Entry 8JR8 (electron microscopy, 3.48 A resolution); this record covers chains F and B of the 8 polymer chains in the assembly.

== Chain F ==
Molecule: 25-nt DNA strand
Sequence (25 nucleotides; each row starts with the number of its first residue):
     1 CAACTAATAGATTAGAGCCGTCAAT
Unresolved in the structure: 1-2, 23-25

== Chain B ==
Protein: TIR domain-containing protein
Organism: Maribacter polysiphoniae
UniProt: A0A316E683 (A0A316E683_9FLAO); residue numbers follow UniProt; this construct covers 1-452
Amino-acid sequence (452 residues; each row starts with the number of its first residue):
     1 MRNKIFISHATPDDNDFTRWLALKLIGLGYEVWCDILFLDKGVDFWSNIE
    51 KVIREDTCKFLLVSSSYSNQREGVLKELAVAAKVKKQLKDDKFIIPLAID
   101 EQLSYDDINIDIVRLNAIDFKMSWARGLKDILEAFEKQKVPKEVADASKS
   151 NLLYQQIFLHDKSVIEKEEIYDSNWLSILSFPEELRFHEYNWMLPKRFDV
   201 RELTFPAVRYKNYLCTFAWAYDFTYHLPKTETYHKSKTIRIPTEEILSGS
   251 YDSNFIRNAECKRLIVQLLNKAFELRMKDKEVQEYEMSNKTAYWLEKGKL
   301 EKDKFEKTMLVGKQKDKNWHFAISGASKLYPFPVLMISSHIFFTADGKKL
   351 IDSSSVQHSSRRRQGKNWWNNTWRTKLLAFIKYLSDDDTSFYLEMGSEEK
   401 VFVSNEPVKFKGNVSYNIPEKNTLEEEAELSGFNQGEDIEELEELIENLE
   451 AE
Unresolved in the structure: 1-166, 419-452

== How chain F and chain B interact ==
Contacting residue pairs - 17 pairs, chain F then chain B:
  DA9(F) - Arg201(B)  salt bridge to the phosphate
  DA9(F) - Arg263(B)  hydrogen bond to the base
  DA9(F) - Gln267(B)  hydrogen bond to the sugar
  DG10(F) - Arg263(B)  hydrogen bond to the sugar
  DG10(F) - Val266(B)  phosphate contact
  DG10(F) - Gln267(B)  sugar contact
  DG10(F) - Asn270(B)  hydrogen bond to the phosphate
  DA11(F) - Val266(B)  phosphate contact
  DA11(F) - Ser327(B)  phosphate contact
  DA11(F) - Lys328(B)  phosphate contact
  DG17(F) - His358(B)  hydrogen bond to the base
  DC18(F) - His358(B)  hydrogen bond to the base
  DC19(F) - Ser359(B)  phosphate contact
  DC19(F) - Arg362(B)  base contact
  DG20(F) - Arg362(B)  phosphate contact
  DG20(F) - Arg363(B)  salt bridge to the phosphate
  DC22(F) - Trp369(B)  hydrogen bond to the base
Also at the interface, not in a pair above, chain F (10 interface residues in all): DT8, DT21
Also at the interface, not in a pair above, chain B (14 interface residues in all): Tyr210, Lys366

== In short ==
10 residues of chain F and 14 residues of chain B are in contact, with 7 hydrogen bonds and 2 salt bridges.
Among the polar pairs are DA9(F)-Arg263(B), DG17(F)-His358(B) and DC18(F)-His358(B).
Here chain F is a 25-nt DNA strand and chain B is TIR domain-containing protein (Maribacter polysiphoniae).
Entry 8JR8 (MapSPARTA dimer bound with guide-target) was determined by electron microscopy.
